Entry 5UKB (X-ray diffraction, 5.47 A resolution (low resolution: residue-level contacts below are approximate; hydrogen-bond / salt-bridge calls are withheld)); this record covers chains E and R of the 11 polymer chains in the assembly.

[Chain E]
Name: Nucleocapsid
Organism: Vesicular stomatitis Indiana virus
Reference sequence: A6H4P1 (A6H4P1_9RHAB); residue numbers follow UniProt; this construct covers 2-422
Sequence (423 residues; each row starts with the number of its first residue; numbering starts at 0):
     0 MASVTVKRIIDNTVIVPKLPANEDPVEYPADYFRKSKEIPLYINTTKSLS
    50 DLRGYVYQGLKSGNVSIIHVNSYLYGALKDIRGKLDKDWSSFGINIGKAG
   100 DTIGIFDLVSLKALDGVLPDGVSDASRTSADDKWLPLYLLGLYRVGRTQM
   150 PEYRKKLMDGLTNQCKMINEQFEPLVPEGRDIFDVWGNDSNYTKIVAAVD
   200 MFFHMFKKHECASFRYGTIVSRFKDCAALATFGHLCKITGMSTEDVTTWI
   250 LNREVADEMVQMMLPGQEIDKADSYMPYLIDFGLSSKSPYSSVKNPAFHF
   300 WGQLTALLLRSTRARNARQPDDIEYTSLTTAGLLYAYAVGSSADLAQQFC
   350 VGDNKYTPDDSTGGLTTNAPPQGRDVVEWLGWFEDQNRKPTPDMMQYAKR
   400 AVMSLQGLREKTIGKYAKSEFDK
Not modelled in the structure: 0-1, 115-116
Differences from the reference sequence: expression tag (0-1)

[Chain R]
Molecule: 45-nt RNA strand
Organism: Escherichia coli
Sequence (45 nucleotides; numbered 1 to 45; the number before each row is that of its first residue):
     1 UUUUUUUUUUUUUUUUUUUUUUUUUUUUUUUUUUUUUUUUUUUUU

[Interface between chain E and chain R]
Residue-residue contacts (36):
  Asp23(E) with U38(R)
  Arg143(E) with U44(R); U45(R)
  Met149(E) with U42(R)
  Glu151(E) with U42(R)
  Tyr152(E) with U42(R); U43(R); U44(R)
  Lys155(E) with U44(R)
  Tyr215(E) with U45(R)
  Ile218(E) with U44(R); U45(R)
  Val219(E) with U44(R)
  Asp224(E) with U38(R); U39(R); U40(R)
  Cys225(E) with U40(R)
  Ala226(E) with U40(R); U41(R)
  Ser285(E) with U38(R)
  Lys286(E) with U38(R); U39(R)
  Ser287(E) with U39(R)
  Ser290(E) with U39(R); U40(R)
  Ser291(E) with U40(R)
  Val292(E) with U39(R); U40(R)
  His298(E) with U41(R)
  Arg312(E) with U41(R)
  Asn315(E) with U41(R)
  Arg317(E) with U40(R)
  Pro319(E) with U40(R)
  Arg408(E) with U41(R); U42(R); U43(R)
Interface residues without a listed pair, chain E (27 interface residues in all): Arg214, Ile279, Ala316

[Summary]
Chain E and chain R form an interface of 27 and 8 residues respectively.
Here chain E is Nucleocapsid (Vesicular stomatitis Indiana virus) and chain R is a 45-nt RNA strand
(Escherichia coli). Entry 5UKB (Vsv N protein in complex with inhibitory nanobody 1004) was determined by
X-ray diffraction (same publication as 5UK4).
